PDB entry 8DR1 | electron microscopy, 2.14 A resolution | chains F and G of the 12 polymer chains in the assembly

# Chain F (and G)
Name: Proliferating cell nuclear antigen
Source organism: Saccharomyces cerevisiae
Notes: chain G of this document is another copy of the same molecule, construct and numbering; everything in this record applies to it too
UniProtKB: P15873 (PCNA_YEAST); residue numbers follow UniProt; this construct covers 1-258
Amino-acid sequence (277 residues; row label = number of the first residue in the row; numbers below 1 keep their minus sign (Met-18 is residue -18)):
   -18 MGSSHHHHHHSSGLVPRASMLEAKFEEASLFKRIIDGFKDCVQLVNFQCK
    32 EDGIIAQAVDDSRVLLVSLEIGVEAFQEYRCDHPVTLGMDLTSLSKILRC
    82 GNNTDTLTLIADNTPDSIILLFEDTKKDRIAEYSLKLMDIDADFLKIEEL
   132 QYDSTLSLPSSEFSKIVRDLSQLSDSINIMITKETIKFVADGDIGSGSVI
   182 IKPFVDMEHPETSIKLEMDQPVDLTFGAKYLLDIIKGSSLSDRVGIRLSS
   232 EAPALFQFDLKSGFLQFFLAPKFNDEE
Not modelled in the structure: -18 to -2, 257-258 (chain G: -18 to -2, 256-258)
Construct notes: expression tag (-18 to 0)
Curated features (UniProtKB/Swiss-Prot):
  - DNA-binding region: Arg61 to Arg80
  - cross-link (Glycyl lysine isopeptide (Lys-Gly)): Lys127 (interchain with G-Cter in SUMO), Lys164 (interchain with G-Cter in SUMO)

# How chain F and chain G interact
Contacting residue pairs - 28 pairs, chain F then chain G:
  Glu143(F) with Arg110(G), salt bridge
  Lys146(F) with Cys81(G), hydrogen bond (side chain-backbone); Gly82(G); Asn83(G)
  Ile147(F) with Arg110(G)
  Asp150(F) with Cys81(G)
  Gln153(F) with Lys77(G); Arg80(G), hydrogen bond
  Leu154(F) with Ile78(G), hydrophobic; Tyr114(G), hydrophobic
  Gly173(F) with Lys117(G)
  Asp174(F) with Lys117(G)
  Ile175(F) with Ser74(G); Leu116(G); Lys117(G), hydrogen bond (backbone-backbone)
  Gly176(F) with Ser115(G)
  Ser177(F) with Tyr114(G); Ser115(G), hydrogen bond (backbone-backbone)
  Gly178(F) with Glu113(G); Tyr114(G)
  Ser179(F) with Ile111(G); Ala112(G); Glu113(G), hydrogen bond (backbone-backbone)
  Val180(F) with Arg110(G); Ile111(G)
  Ile181(F) with Arg110(G); Ile111(G), hydrogen bond (backbone-backbone)
  Lys183(F) with Asp109(G)
Also at the interface, not in a pair above, chain F (18 interface residues in all): Leu151, Ile182

# Overview
18 residues of chain F face 16 of chain G across their interface, with 6 hydrogen bonds and 1 salt bridge.
Among the polar pairs are Glu143(F)-Arg110(G), Lys146(F)-Cys81(G) and Gln153(F)-Arg80(G).
Both chains are Proliferating cell nuclear antigen (Saccharomyces cerevisiae). Entry 8DR1 (Consensus closed
state of RFC:PCNA bound to a 3' ss/dsDNA junction (DNA2)) was determined by electron microscopy, deposited
together with 8DQW, 8DQX, 8DQZ, 8DR0, 8DR3, 8DR4 and 3 further entries.
